Entry 1NFT (X-ray diffraction, 2.10 A resolution); this record covers chain A.

Chain A:
Name: Protein (ovotransferrin)
From: Gallus gallus
Notes: fragment: n-terminal lobe
UniProtKB: P02789 (TRFE_CHICK); residues 4-332 here correspond to UniProt positions 23-351 (UniProt number = residue number + 19)
Chain sequence (329 residues; row label = number of the first residue in the row):
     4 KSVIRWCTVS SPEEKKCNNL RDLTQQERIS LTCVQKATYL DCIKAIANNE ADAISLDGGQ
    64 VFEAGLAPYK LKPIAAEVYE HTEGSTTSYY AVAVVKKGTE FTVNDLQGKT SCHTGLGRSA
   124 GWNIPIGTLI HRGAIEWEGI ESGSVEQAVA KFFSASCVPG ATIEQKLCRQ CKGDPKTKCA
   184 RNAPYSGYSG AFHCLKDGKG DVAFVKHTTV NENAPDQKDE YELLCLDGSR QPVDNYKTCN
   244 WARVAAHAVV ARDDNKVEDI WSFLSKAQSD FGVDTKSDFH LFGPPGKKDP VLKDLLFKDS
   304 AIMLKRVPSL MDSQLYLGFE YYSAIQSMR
Differences from the reference sequence: conflict Val12 (Ile31 in P02789), Val64 (Ala83 in P02789), Ile133 (Leu152 in P02789)
Disulfide bonds: Cys10-Cys45, Cys20-Cys36, Cys115-Cys197, Cys160-Cys174, Cys171-Cys182, Cys228-Cys242
Bound ions: Fe ion: Tyr92, Tyr191 (together with nitrilotriacetic acid)
Small-molecule neighbours: nitrilotriacetic acid: Tyr92, Thr117, Arg121, Ser122, Ala123, Gly124, Tyr191, Lys209
Curated features (UniProtKB/Swiss-Prot):
  - binding site (Fe(3+)): Asp60, Tyr92, Tyr191, His250
  - binding site (hydrogencarbonate): Thr117, Arg121, Ala123, Gly124

Overview:
Chain A binds nitrilotriacetic acid. Tyr92 and Tyr191 form the Fe ion site. UniProt lists 4 Fe3+-binding
residues and 4 hydrogencarbonate-binding residues.
Chain A is Protein (ovotransferrin) (Gallus gallus); the structure, Ovotransferrin, N-terminal lobe, iron
loaded open form, was determined by X-ray diffraction (same publication as 1TFA).
